7KAH - chains E and F of the 6 polymer chains in the assembly; structure by electron microscopy, 3.10 A resolution.

# Chain E
Molecule: Translocation protein SEC66
Organism: Saccharomyces cerevisiae (strain ATCC 204508 / S288c)
UniProt: P33754 (SEC66_YEAST); numbering as in UniProt (aligned over 1-206)
Sequence (206 residues; numbered 1 to 206; the number before each row is that of its first residue):
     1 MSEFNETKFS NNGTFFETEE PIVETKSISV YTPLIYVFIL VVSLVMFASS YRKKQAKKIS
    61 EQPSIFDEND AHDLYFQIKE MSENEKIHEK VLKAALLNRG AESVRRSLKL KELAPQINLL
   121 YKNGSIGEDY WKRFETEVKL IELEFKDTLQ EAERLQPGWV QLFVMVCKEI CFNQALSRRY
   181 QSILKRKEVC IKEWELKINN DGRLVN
Unresolved in the structure: 1-68
Curated features (UniProtKB/Swiss-Prot):
  - glycosylation (N-linked (GlcNAc...) asparagine): Asn5, Asn12

# Chain F
Molecule: Translocation protein SEC72
Organism: Saccharomyces cerevisiae (strain ATCC 204508 / S288c)
UniProt: P39742 (SEC72_YEAST); numbering as in UniProt (aligned over 1-193)
Sequence (193 residues; numbered 1 to 193; the number before each row is that of its first residue):
     1 MVTLEYNANS KLITASDAVV ALSTETNIDQ INVLTTSLIG ETNPNFTPQP NEALSKMIKG
    61 LFESGMKNLQ QKKLNEALKN VSLAIEMAQR KRAPWEAFAI QLPELHFMLR SKIDLCLILG
   121 KHLEALQDLD FLLGTGLIQP DVFVRKADCL LKLRQWEEAR ATCERGLALA PEDMKLRALL
   181 IETARNLAEY NGE
Unresolved in the structure: 1-2, 193

# How chain E and chain F interact
Pairs across the interface (64):
  Ala71(E) - Asn27(F)
  Leu74(E) - Ile31(F)  hydrophobic
  Gln77(E) - Thr3(F)
  Gln77(E) - Leu4(F)
  Ile78(E) - Ile13(F)  hydrophobic
  Met81(E) - Leu4(F)
  Met81(E) - Tyr6(F)  hydrophobic
  Ile87(E) - Tyr6(F)
  His88(E) - Tyr6(F)  hydrogen bond (backbone-side chain)
  His88(E) - Lys11(F)  hydrogen bond
  His88(E) - Ile39(F)
  Lys90(E) - Leu38(F)
  Lys90(E) - Ile39(F)
  Val91(E) - Ile13(F)  hydrophobic
  Ala94(E) - Ile31(F)
  Ala94(E) - Leu34(F)
  Ala94(E) - Thr35(F)
  Asn98(E) - Asn27(F)
  Asn98(E) - Gln30(F)
  Asn98(E) - Ile31(F)
  Trp159(E) - Asn45(F)
  Trp159(E) - Phe46(F)  hydrophobic
  Leu162(E) - Phe46(F)
  Met165(E) - Pro48(F)  hydrophobic
  Val166(E) - Phe46(F)  hydrophobic
  Val166(E) - Trp95(F)  hydrophobic
  Glu169(E) - Pro48(F)
  Glu169(E) - Pro94(F)
  Glu169(E) - Trp95(F)
  Ile170(E) - Pro94(F)
  Ile170(E) - Trp95(F)  hydrophobic
  Phe172(E) - Phe98(F)  hydrophobic
  Asn173(E) - Ala93(F)
  Asn173(E) - Pro94(F)  hydrogen bond (side chain-backbone)
  Asn173(E) - Glu96(F)  hydrogen bond (side chain-backbone)
  Asn173(E) - Phe98(F)
  Asn173(E) - Gln101(F)  hydrogen bond
  Gln174(E) - Gln30(F)
  Leu176(E) - Phe98(F)  hydrophobic
  Leu176(E) - Leu102(F)  hydrophobic
  Leu176(E) - Phe131(F)  hydrophobic
  Leu176(E) - Thr135(F)
  Ser177(E) - Gln89(F)
  Arg178(E) - Gln30(F)
  Arg179(E) - Asp130(F)
  Arg179(E) - Phe131(F)
  Tyr180(E) - Ile85(F)
  Tyr180(E) - Gln89(F)
  Tyr180(E) - Phe131(F)  hydrophobic
  Gln181(E) - Arg90(F)
  Arg186(E) - Gln127(F)
  Lys187(E) - Leu123(F)
  Cys190(E) - Leu123(F)  hydrophobic
  Cys190(E) - Gln127(F)
  Ile191(E) - Leu123(F)  hydrophobic
  Trp194(E) - Leu153(F)  hydrophobic
  Trp194(E) - Gln155(F)
  Trp194(E) - Glu158(F)
  Ile198(E) - Leu123(F)  hydrophobic
  Asp201(E) - Lys121(F)  hydrogen bond (backbone-side chain)
  Arg203(E) - Leu119(F)  hydrogen bond (side chain-backbone)
  Arg203(E) - Gly120(F)
  Leu204(E) - Lys152(F)
  Leu204(E) - Leu153(F)  hydrophobic
Also at the interface, not in a pair above, chain E (45 interface residues in all): Asn69, Lys86, Lys93, Ala95, Leu97, Gly158, Ile183, Leu196, Gly202, Asn206
Also at the interface, not in a pair above, chain F (46 interface residues in all): Ser23, Ile28, Glu86, Leu105, His122, Glu124, Leu126, Asp128, Arg154

# In short
45 residues of chain E and 46 residues of chain F are in contact; the contacts include 7 hydrogen bonds. Polar
contacts include His88(E)-Tyr6(F), His88(E)-Lys11(F) and Asn173(E)-Pro94(F).
Chain E is Translocation protein SEC66 and chain F is Translocation protein SEC72, both from Saccharomyces
cerevisiae (strain ATCC 204508 / S288c); the structure, Cryo-EM structure of the Sec complex from S.
cerevisiae, wild-type, class without Sec62, was determined by electron microscopy (same publication as 7KAI,
7KAJ, 7KAK, 7KAL, 7KAM, 7KAN and 8 further entries).
